3LVG - chains B and C of the 6 polymer chains in the assembly; structure by X-ray diffraction, 7.94 A resolution (low resolution: residue-level contacts below are approximate; hydrogen-bond / salt-bridge calls are withheld).

# Chain B (and C)
Name: Clathrin heavy chain 1
Source organism: Bos taurus
Notes: chain C of this document is another copy of the same molecule, construct and numbering; everything in this record applies to it too
UniProtKB: P49951 (CLH1_BOVIN); residue numbers follow UniProt; this construct covers 1074-1675
Sequence (624 residues; numbered 1052 to 1675; the number before each row is that of its first residue):
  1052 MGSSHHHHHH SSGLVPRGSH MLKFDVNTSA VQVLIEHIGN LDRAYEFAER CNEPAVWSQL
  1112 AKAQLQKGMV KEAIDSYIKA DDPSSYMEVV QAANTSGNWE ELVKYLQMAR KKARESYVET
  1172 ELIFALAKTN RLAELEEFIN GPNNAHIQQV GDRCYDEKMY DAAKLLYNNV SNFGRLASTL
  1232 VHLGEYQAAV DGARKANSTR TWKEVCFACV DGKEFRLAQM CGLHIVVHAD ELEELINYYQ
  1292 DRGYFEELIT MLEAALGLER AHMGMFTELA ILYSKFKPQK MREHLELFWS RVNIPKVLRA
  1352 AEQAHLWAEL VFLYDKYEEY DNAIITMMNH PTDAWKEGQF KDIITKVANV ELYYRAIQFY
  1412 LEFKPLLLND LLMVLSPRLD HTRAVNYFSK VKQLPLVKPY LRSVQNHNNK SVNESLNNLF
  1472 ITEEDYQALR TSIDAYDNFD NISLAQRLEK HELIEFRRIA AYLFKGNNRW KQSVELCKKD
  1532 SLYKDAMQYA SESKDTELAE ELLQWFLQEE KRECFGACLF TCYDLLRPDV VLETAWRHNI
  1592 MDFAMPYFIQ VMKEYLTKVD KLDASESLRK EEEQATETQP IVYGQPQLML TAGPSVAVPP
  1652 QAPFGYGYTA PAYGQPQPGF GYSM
Not modelled in the structure: 1052-1077, 1631-1675
Construct notes: expression tag (1052-1073)
UniProt features mapped onto this chain:
  - modified residue: S1167 (Phosphoserine), Y1206 (Phosphotyrosine), S1229 (Phosphoserine), K1441 (N6-acetyllysine), Y1477 (Phosphotyrosine), Y1487 (Phosphotyrosine), S1494 (Phosphoserine), K1501 (N6-acetyllysine)
Reported in the primary citation:
  - mutagenesis - K1163E/R1165D: unchanged binding to CLC

# Chain B / chain C interface
Pairs across the interface - 14 pairs, chain B then chain C:
  P1597(B) - E1584(C)
  P1597(B) - W1587(C)
  Y1598(B) - E1584(C)
  Q1601(B) - D1580(C)
  Q1601(B) - W1587(C)
  K1604(B) - D1580(C)
  E1605(B) - P1579(C)
  E1605(B) - D1580(C)
  D1611(B) - L1607(C)
  S1618(B) - D1614(C)
  S1618(B) - E1617(C)
  K1621(B) - E1617(C)
  K1621(B) - K1621(C)
  Q1625(B) - E1617(C)
Other interface residues (no listed pair), chain B (12 interface residues in all): T1608, A1615, E1622
Other interface residues (no listed pair), chain C (9 interface residues in all): V1610

# Summary
The interface between chain B and chain C involves 12 residues on one side and 9 on the other. The paper
reports that K1163E/R1165D of chain B leave binding to CLC unchanged.
Both chains are Clathrin heavy chain 1 (Bos taurus). Entry 3LVG (Crystal structure of a clathrin heavy chain
and clathrin light chain complex) was determined by X-ray diffraction (same publication as 3LVH).
